PDB entry 5JBA | X-ray diffraction, 1.40 A resolution | chains E and S

[Chain E]
Protein: Coagulation factor IX
Source organism: Homo sapiens
Notes: EC 3.4.21.22
UniProtKB: P00740 (FA9_HUMAN); residues 88-145 here correspond to UniProt positions 134-191 (UniProt number = residue number + 46)
Sequence (58 residues; numbered 88 to 145; the number before each row is that of its first residue):
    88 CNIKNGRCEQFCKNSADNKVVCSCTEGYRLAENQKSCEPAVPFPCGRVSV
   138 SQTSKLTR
Disordered / not traced: 139-145
UniProt features mapped onto this chain:
  - site: Arg145 (Cleavage)
Disulfide bonds: Cys88-Cys99, Cys95-Cys109, Cys111-Cys124

[Chain S]
Protein: Coagulation factor IX
Source organism: Homo sapiens
Notes: EC 3.4.21.22
UniProtKB: P00740 (FA9_HUMAN); the construct lacks a stretch of the UniProt sequence and is renumbered around it, so the offset changes along the chain: 16-35 = UniProt 227-246; 37-60 = UniProt 247-270; 61-95 = UniProt 272-306; 96-129 = UniProt 309-342; 6 more segments
Sequence (235 residues; each row starts with the number of its first residue; note: 3 numbers in that range are skipped by the numbering (no residue carries them; nothing is unmodelled there); a row labelled like 95A-95B holds insertion residues (95A, then the next letters in order)):
    16 IVGGEDAKPGQFPWQVVLNG
    37 KVDAFCGGSIVNEKWIVTAAHCVE
   60A T
    61 GVKITVVAGEHNIEETEHTEQKRNVIRIIPHHNYN
95A-95B AA
    96 INTYNHDIALLELDEPLVLNSYVTPICIADKEYT
129A-129B NI
   130 FLKFGSGYVSGWGRVF
   147 HKGRSALVLQYLRVPLVDRATCLRSTKFTITNNMFCAG
  184A F
   185 HEGG
  188A R
   189 DSCQGDSGGPHVTEVEGTSFLTGVISWGE
   219 ECA
  221A M
   222 KGKYGIYTKVSRYVNWIKEKTKLT
Construct notes: engineered mutation Ile16 (Val227 in P00740), Thr98 (Lys311 in P00740), Thr177 (Tyr391 in P00740), Val212 (Ile428 in P00740)
UniProt features mapped onto this chain:
  - active site (Charge relay system): His57, Asp102, Ser195
  - binding site (Ca(2+)): Glu70, Asn72, Glu75, Glu77, Glu80
Disulfide bonds: Cys42-Cys58, Cys168-Cys182, Cys191-Cys220
Covalent attachments: PPACK (0G6) linked to His57, Ser195
Metal / ion sites: Ca2+: Glu70, Asn72, Glu75, Glu77, Glu80
Small-molecule neighbours: PPACK (0G6; D-phenylalanyl-N-[(2S,3S)-6-{[amino(iminio)methyl]amino}-1-chloro-2-hydroxyhexan-3-yl]-L-prolinamide): Cys42, Cys58, Tyr99, Phe174, Asp189, Ser190, Cys191, Gln192, Gly193, Asp194, Ser214, Trp215, Gly216, Glu217, Glu219, Cys220, Gly226

[How chain E and chain S interact]
Cross-chain cystine bridges: Cys132(E)-Cys122(S)
Residue-residue contacts (34):
  Asn92(E) with Tyr128(S), hydrogen bond
  Glu96(E) with Glu204(S)
  Gln97(E) with Tyr128(S)
  Phe98(E) with Ala124(S), hydrophobic; Tyr128(S), hydrophobic; Phe208(S), hydrophobic
  Cys99(E) with Tyr128(S), hydrogen bond (backbone-side chain)
  Thr112(E) with Cys122(S); Ile123(S)
  Tyr115(E) with Thr206(S)
  Phe130(E) with Leu114(S); Asn115(S); Ser116(S)
  Pro131(E) with Thr119(S)
  Cys132(E) with Pro120(S); Ile121(S); Cys122(S), disulfide; Thr206(S)
  Gly133(E) with Trp29(S); Pro120(S), hydrogen bond (backbone-backbone); Cys122(S); Gly205(S); Thr206(S); Ser207(S), hydrogen bond (backbone-backbone)
  Arg134(E) with Pro28(S); Trp29(S); Thr119(S)
  Val135(E) with Gly25(S); Gln26(S)
  Ser136(E) with Ser116(S), hydrogen bond
  Val137(E) with Pro24(S); Gly25(S); Ser116(S); Tyr117(S), hydrophobic
Other interface residues (no listed pair), chain S (23 interface residues in all): Phe130, Val203

[Summary]
Chain E and chain S form an interface of 15 and 23 residues respectively, with 1 disulfide bond and 5 hydrogen
bonds. Among the polar pairs are Asn92(E)-Tyr128(S), Cys99(E)-Tyr128(S) and Ser136(E)-Ser116(S). PPACK is
covalently linked to Ser195(S).
Here chain E is Coagulation factor IX and chain S is Coagulation factor IX, both from Homo sapiens. Entry 5JBA
(Crystal structure of factor IXa variant V16I K98T Y177T I212V in complex with PPACK) was determined by X-ray
diffraction, deposited together with 5JB8, 5JB9, 5JBB and 5JBC.
